PDB entry 6IJD | X-ray diffraction, 3.21 A resolution | chain A

[Chain A]
Name: UDP-glycosyltransferase 89C1
From: Arabidopsis thaliana
Notes: EC 2.4.1.-
Reference sequence: Q9LNE6 (U89C1_ARATH); numbering as in UniProt (aligned over 1-435)
Sequence (435 residues; row label = number of the first residue in the row):
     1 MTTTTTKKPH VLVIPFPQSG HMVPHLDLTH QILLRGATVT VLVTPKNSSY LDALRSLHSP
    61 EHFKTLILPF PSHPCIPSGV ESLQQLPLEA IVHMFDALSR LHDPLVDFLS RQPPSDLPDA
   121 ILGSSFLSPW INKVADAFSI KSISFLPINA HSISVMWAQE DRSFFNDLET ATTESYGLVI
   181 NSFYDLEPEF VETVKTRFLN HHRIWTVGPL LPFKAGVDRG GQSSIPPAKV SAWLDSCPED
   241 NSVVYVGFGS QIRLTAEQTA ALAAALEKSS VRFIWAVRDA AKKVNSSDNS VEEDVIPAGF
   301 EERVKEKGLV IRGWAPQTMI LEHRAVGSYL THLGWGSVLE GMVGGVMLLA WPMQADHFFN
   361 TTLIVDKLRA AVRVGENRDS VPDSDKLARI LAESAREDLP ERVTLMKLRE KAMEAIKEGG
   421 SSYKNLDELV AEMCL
Unresolved in the structure: 1-6, 215-222, 278-296
Ligand contacts: 3,5,7,3',4'-pentahydroxyflavone (QUE): Gln-18, His-21, Leu-88, Glu-89, Ile-91, Phe-126, Ile-148, Met-156, Phe-164, Phe-165, Ala-355, Asp-356, Phe-359

[Overview]
Ligands of chain A: 3,5,7,3',4'-pentahydroxyflavone.
Chain A is UDP-glycosyltransferase 89C1 (Arabidopsis thaliana); the structure, Crystal Structure of
Arabidopsis thaliana UGT89C1 complexed with quercetin, was determined by X-ray diffraction (same publication
as 6IJ7 and 6IJA).
